Entry 2XHK (X-ray diffraction, 2.30 A resolution); this record covers chains A and B.

[Chain A (and B)]
Molecule: Global nitrogen regulator
Organism: Synechococcus elongatus
Notes: chain B of this document is another copy of the same molecule, construct and numbering; everything in this record applies to it too
UniProtKB: P29283 (NTCA_SYNE7); residue numbers follow UniProt; this construct covers 1-222
Chain sequence (222 residues; numbered 1 to 222; the number before each row is that of its first residue):
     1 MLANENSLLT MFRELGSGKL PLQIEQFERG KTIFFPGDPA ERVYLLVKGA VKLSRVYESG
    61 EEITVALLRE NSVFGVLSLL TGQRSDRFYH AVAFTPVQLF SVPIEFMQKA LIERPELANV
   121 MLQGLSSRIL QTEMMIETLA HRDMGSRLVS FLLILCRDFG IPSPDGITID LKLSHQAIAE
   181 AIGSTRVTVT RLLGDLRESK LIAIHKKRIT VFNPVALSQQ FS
Not modelled in the structure: 1-4, 17-19 (chain B: 1-2, 17-19)
UniProt features mapped onto this chain:
  - DNA-binding region: H175 to G194 (H-T-H motif)
  - binding site (a nucleoside 3',5'-cyclic phosphate): N6 to R128
Small-molecule neighbours:
  - 2-oxoglutaric acid (AKG), molecule 1: F34, L53, V73, F74, G75, V76, L77, R87, F88, Y89, R128
  - 2-oxoglutaric acid (AKG), molecule 2: I129, L130, E133
What the authors report for this chain:
  - specificity-determining residues: V187 (proposed by the authors, not directly observed)

[Interface between chain A and chain B]
Contacting residue pairs - 83 pairs, chain A then chain B:
  L53(A) - E133(B)
  R55(A) - E137(B)  salt bridge
  Y57(A) - E137(B)
  Y57(A) - F221(B)
  Y57(A) - S222(B)
  E58(A) - S222(B)  hydrogen bond (backbone-backbone)
  E61(A) - R142(B)  salt bridge
  I63(A) - A140(B)  hydrophobic
  T64(A) - I136(B)
  V65(A) - E133(B)
  V65(A) - I136(B)
  V65(A) - E137(B)
  V76(A) - S126(B)  hydrogen bond (backbone-side chain)
  L77(A) - L130(B)  hydrophobic
  L79(A) - Q123(B)
  L79(A) - S126(B)
  L80(A) - Q123(B)
  L80(A) - L130(B)  hydrophobic
  T81(A) - Q123(B)  hydrogen bond (backbone-side chain)
  F88(A) - M134(B)  hydrophobic
  Y89(A) - E133(B)
  Y89(A) - M134(B)
  Y89(A) - E137(B)  hydrogen bond
  Q108(A) - N119(B)  hydrogen bond
  L111(A) - L122(B)  hydrophobic
  A118(A) - A118(B)  hydrophobic
  N119(A) - Q108(B)
  M121(A) - L122(B)  hydrophobic
  L122(A) - L111(B)  hydrophobic
  L122(A) - M121(B)  hydrophobic
  L122(A) - L122(B)  hydrophobic
  L122(A) - L125(B)
  Q123(A) - L79(B)
  Q123(A) - L80(B)
  L125(A) - L122(B)  hydrophobic
  L125(A) - L125(B)  hydrophobic
  L125(A) - S126(B)
  L125(A) - I129(B)
  S126(A) - V76(B)
  S126(A) - L79(B)
  S126(A) - L125(B)
  R128(A) - I129(B)
  R128(A) - E133(B)  salt bridge
  I129(A) - V76(B)  hydrophobic
  I129(A) - L125(B)
  I129(A) - R128(B)
  I129(A) - I129(B)  hydrophobic
  L130(A) - L80(B)  hydrophobic
  T132(A) - T132(B)
  T132(A) - E133(B)
  T132(A) - I136(B)
  E133(A) - L53(B)
  E133(A) - V65(B)
  E133(A) - Y89(B)
  E133(A) - R128(B)  salt bridge
  E133(A) - T132(B)
  M134(A) - F88(B)  hydrophobic
  M134(A) - Y89(B)
  I136(A) - T64(B)
  I136(A) - V65(B)
  I136(A) - T132(B)
  I136(A) - I136(B)  hydrophobic
  I136(A) - L139(B)  hydrophobic
  E137(A) - R55(B)  salt bridge
  E137(A) - V65(B)
  E137(A) - Y89(B)  hydrogen bond
  L139(A) - I136(B)  hydrophobic
  L139(A) - R147(B)  hydrogen bond (backbone-side chain)
  A140(A) - I63(B)  hydrophobic
  A140(A) - G183(B)
  H141(A) - Y57(B)
  R142(A) - E61(B)  salt bridge
  R142(A) - G183(B)
  R142(A) - S184(B)
  R147(A) - R147(B)
  G183(A) - A140(B)
  G183(A) - R142(B)
  S184(A) - R142(B)
  T185(A) - R142(B)
  F221(A) - Y57(B)
  S222(A) - V56(B)
  S222(A) - Y57(B)
  S222(A) - E58(B)  hydrogen bond (side chain-backbone)
Other interface residues (no listed pair), chain A (47 interface residues in all): A66, I112, P115, S127, M135
Other interface residues (no listed pair), chain B (47 interface residues in all): A66, L77, I112, P115, S127, M135, H141, T185

[In short]
The chain A/chain B interface involves 47 residues from each chain; the contacts include 8 hydrogen bonds and
6 salt bridges. Polar contacts include R55(A)-E137(B), E61(A)-R142(B) and R128(A)-E133(B). Bound to chain A:
2-oxoglutaric acid. Curated annotation (UniProt) lists nucleoside 3',5'-cyclic phosphate-binding residues
N6(A) and R128(A) on chain A. The paper reports the specificity determinant V187(A).
Chain A and chain B are both Global nitrogen regulator (Synechococcus elongatus); the structure, Crystal
structure of transcription factor NtcA from Synechococcus elongatus bound to 2-oxoglutarate, was determined by
X-ray diffraction (same publication as 2XG8, 2XGX, 2XKO and 2XKP).
